Entry 8K4P (electron microscopy, 2.81 A resolution); this record covers chains B and G of the 4 polymer chains in the assembly.

# Chain B
Protein: Guanine nucleotide-binding protein G(I)/G(S)/G(T) subunit beta-1
Source organism: Homo sapiens
UniProtKB: P62873 (GBB1_HUMAN); residue numbers follow UniProt; this construct covers 3-340
Amino-acid sequence (338 residues; numbered 3 to 340; the number before each row is that of its first residue):
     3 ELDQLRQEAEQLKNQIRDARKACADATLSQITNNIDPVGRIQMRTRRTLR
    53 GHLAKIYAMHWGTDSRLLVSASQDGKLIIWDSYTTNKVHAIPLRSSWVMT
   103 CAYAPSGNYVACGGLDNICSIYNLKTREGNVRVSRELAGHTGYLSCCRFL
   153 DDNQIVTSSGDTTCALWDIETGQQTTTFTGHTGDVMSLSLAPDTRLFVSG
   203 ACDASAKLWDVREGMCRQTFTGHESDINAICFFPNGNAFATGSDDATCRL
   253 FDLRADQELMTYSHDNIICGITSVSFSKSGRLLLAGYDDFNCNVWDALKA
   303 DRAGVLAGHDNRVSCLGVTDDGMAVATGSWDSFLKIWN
UniProt features mapped onto this chain:
  - modified residue: H266 (Phosphohistidine)
  - natural variant: L30 (L30F: In MRD42; uncertain significance), R52 (R52G: In MRD42), G64 (G64V: In MRD42), D76 (D76E: In MRD42; D76G: In MRD42), G77 (G77S: In MRD42), K78 (K78R: In MRD42), I80 (I80N: In MRD42; I80T: In MRD42), H91 (H91R: In MRD42; uncertain significance), A92 (A92T: In MRD42), P94 (P94S: In MRD42), L95 (L95P: In MRD42), R96 (R96L: In MRD42), 5 further natural variant entries in UniProt

# Chain G
Protein: Guanine nucleotide-binding protein subunit gamma
Source organism: Homo sapiens
UniProtKB: A0A6P5CFI6 (A0A6P5CFI6_BOSIN); numbering as in UniProt (aligned over 8-62)
Amino-acid sequence (55 residues; row label = number of the first residue in the row):
     8 SIAQARKLVEQLKMEANIDRIKVSKAAADLMAYCEAHAKEDPLLTPVPAS
    58 ENPFR
Not modelled in the structure: 8

# Chain B / chain G interface
Residue-residue contacts - 74 pairs, chain B then chain G:
  E3(B) - I9(G)
  L4(B) - I9(G)
  L7(B) - I9(G)
  L7(B) - A12(G)  hydrophobic
  L7(B) - R13(G)
  L7(B) - V16(G)
  E10(B) - V16(G)
  A11(B) - L15(G)  hydrophobic
  L14(B) - V16(G)
  L14(B) - L19(G)  hydrophobic
  K15(B) - L19(G)
  I18(B) - L19(G)
  I18(B) - E22(G)
  I18(B) - A23(G)  hydrophobic
  I18(B) - R27(G)
  C25(B) - R27(G)
  C25(B) - I28(G)
  C25(B) - K29(G)
  C25(B) - V30(G)  hydrogen bond (backbone-backbone)
  A26(B) - V30(G)  hydrophobic
  D27(B) - K29(G)
  D27(B) - V30(G)
  A28(B) - V30(G)
  L30(B) - A34(G)  hydrophobic
  I33(B) - A34(G)  hydrophobic
  I33(B) - M38(G)  hydrophobic
  T34(B) - M38(G)
  I37(B) - M38(G)  hydrophobic
  M45(B) - L50(G)  hydrophobic
  R48(B) - N59(G)
  R48(B) - F61(G)
  R49(B) - F61(G)
  S84(B) - F61(G)
  Y85(B) - P60(G)
  Y85(B) - F61(G)  hydrophobic
  M217(B) - M21(G)  hydrophobic
  C218(B) - Q18(G)
  C218(B) - M21(G)
  R219(B) - E22(G)
  R219(B) - I25(G)
  Q220(B) - I25(G)
  T221(B) - E22(G)  hydrogen bond
  F235(B) - Y40(G)  hydrophobic
  F235(B) - C41(G)  hydrophobic
  P236(B) - Y40(G)
  N237(B) - Y40(G)
  D254(B) - A33(G)
  D254(B) - L37(G)
  R256(B) - R27(G)
  R256(B) - I28(G)
  R256(B) - D36(G)  salt bridge
  D258(B) - R27(G)  salt bridge
  Q259(B) - V30(G)
  L261(B) - V30(G)  hydrophobic
  S279(B) - D48(G)  hydrogen bond
  K280(B) - E47(G)
  K280(B) - D48(G)
  S281(B) - Y40(G)
  S281(B) - C41(G)
  S281(B) - H44(G)
  S281(B) - D48(G)  hydrogen bond (backbone-side chain)
  G282(B) - C41(G)
  L284(B) - L51(G)  hydrophobic
  L300(B) - M38(G)  hydrophobic
  D323(B) - P49(G)
  G324(B) - P49(G)
  G324(B) - L50(G)
  M325(B) - P49(G)  hydrophobic
  M325(B) - V54(G)  hydrophobic
  M325(B) - E58(G)
  M325(B) - P60(G)
  A326(B) - F61(G)  hydrophobic
  V327(B) - L50(G)  hydrophobic
  N340(B) - N59(G)  hydrogen bond
Also at the interface, not in a pair above, chain B (57 interface residues in all): Q17, A21, R22, V40, I43, A240, L252, A257, R283, V320, I338
Also at the interface, not in a pair above, chain G (36 interface residues in all): K20, D26, S31

# Summary
57 residues of chain B face 36 of chain G across their interface; the contacts include 5 hydrogen bonds and 2
salt bridges. Among the polar pairs are R256(B)-D36(G), D258(B)-R27(G) and T221(B)-E22(G).
Here chain B is Guanine nucleotide-binding protein G(I)/G(S)/G(T) subunit beta-1 and chain G is Guanine
nucleotide-binding protein subunit gamma, both from Homo sapiens. Entry 8K4P (Cryo-EM structure of an active
Kaposi's Sarcoma-Associated Herpesvirus-G Protein-Coupled Receptor (KSHV-GPCR) in complex with Gi protein) was
determined by electron microscopy (same publication as 8K4O).
